Entry 4GHG (X-ray diffraction, 1.50 A resolution); this record covers chains B and D of the 4 polymer chains in the assembly.

[Chain B (and D)]
Molecule: Homoprotocatechuate 2,3-dioxygenase
From: Brevibacterium fuscum
Notes: EC 1.13.11.15; chain D of this document is another copy of the same molecule, construct and numbering; everything in this record applies to it too
UniProtKB: Q45135 (Q45135_9MICO); residues 1-365 here = UniProt positions 1-365
Sequence (365 residues; each row starts with the number of its first residue):
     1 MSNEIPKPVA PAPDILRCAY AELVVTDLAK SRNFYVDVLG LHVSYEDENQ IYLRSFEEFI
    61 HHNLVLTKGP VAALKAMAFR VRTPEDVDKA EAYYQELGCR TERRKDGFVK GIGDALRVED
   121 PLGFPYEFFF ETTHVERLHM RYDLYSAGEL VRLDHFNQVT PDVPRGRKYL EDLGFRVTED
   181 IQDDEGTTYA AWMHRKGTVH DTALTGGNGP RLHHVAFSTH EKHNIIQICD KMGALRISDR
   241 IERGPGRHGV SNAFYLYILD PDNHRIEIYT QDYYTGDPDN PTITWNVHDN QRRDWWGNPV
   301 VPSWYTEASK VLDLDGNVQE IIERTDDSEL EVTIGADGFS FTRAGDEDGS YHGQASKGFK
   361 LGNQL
Not modelled in the structure: 1-2, 363-365
Bound ions: Fe2+: H155, H214, E267; Ca2+: D184, E185
What the authors report for this chain:
  - binding site for 2-(3,4-dihydroxyphenyl)acetic acid: H248, Y257
  - catalytic residues: H200 (citing earlier work)
  - catalytic residues: Y257 (proposed by the authors, not directly observed)

[How chain B and chain D interact]
Pairs across the interface - 79 pairs, chain B then chain D:
  K222(B) - I226(D)
  I226(B) - K222(D)
  I226(B) - I226(D)  hydrophobic
  I226(B) - F254(D)  hydrophobic
  I226(B) - W296(D)  hydrophobic
  C229(B) - W296(D)
  D230(B) - R247(D)  salt bridge
  D230(B) - W295(D)  hydrogen bond (backbone-side chain)
  D230(B) - W296(D)  hydrogen bond
  G233(B) - Q291(D)  hydrogen bond (backbone-side chain)
  G233(B) - W295(D)
  A234(B) - W295(D)
  R236(B) - W285(D)
  R236(B) - D289(D)  salt bridge
  R236(B) - Q291(D)
  R236(B) - T342(D)  hydrogen bond (side chain-backbone)
  R236(B) - R343(D)  hydrogen bond (backbone-side chain)
  I237(B) - R343(D)
  S238(B) - Q291(D)  hydrogen bond
  S238(B) - W295(D)
  S238(B) - W296(D)
  S238(B) - T342(D)
  S238(B) - K357(D)  hydrogen bond (backbone-side chain)
  D239(B) - T342(D)
  D239(B) - R343(D)  salt bridge
  D239(B) - G349(D)
  I241(B) - W296(D)  hydrophobic
  I241(B) - K357(D)  hydrogen bond (backbone-side chain)
  G244(B) - N298(D)  hydrogen bond (backbone-side chain)
  P245(B) - W296(D)
  R247(B) - D230(D)  salt bridge
  F254(B) - I226(D)  hydrophobic
  W285(B) - R236(D)
  D289(B) - R236(D)  salt bridge
  Q291(B) - G233(D)  hydrogen bond (side chain-backbone)
  Q291(B) - R236(D)
  Q291(B) - S238(D)  hydrogen bond
  W295(B) - D230(D)  hydrogen bond (side chain-backbone)
  W295(B) - G233(D)
  W295(B) - A234(D)
  W295(B) - S238(D)
  W296(B) - I226(D)  hydrophobic
  W296(B) - C229(D)
  W296(B) - D230(D)  hydrogen bond
  W296(B) - S238(D)
  W296(B) - I241(D)  hydrophobic
  W296(B) - P245(D)
  N298(B) - G244(D)  hydrogen bond (side chain-backbone)
  P299(B) - F359(D)  hydrophobic
  V301(B) - K357(D)
  V301(B) - F359(D)  hydrophobic
  P302(B) - G358(D)
  T342(B) - R236(D)  hydrogen bond (backbone-side chain)
  T342(B) - S238(D)
  T342(B) - D239(D)
  R343(B) - R236(D)  hydrogen bond (side chain-backbone)
  R343(B) - I237(D)
  R343(B) - D239(D)  salt bridge
  G349(B) - D239(D)
  Q354(B) - G362(D)
  K357(B) - S238(D)  hydrogen bond (side chain-backbone)
  K357(B) - I241(D)  hydrogen bond (side chain-backbone)
  K357(B) - V301(D)
  G358(B) - P302(D)
  G358(B) - L361(D)
  G358(B) - G362(D)  hydrogen bond (backbone-backbone)
  F359(B) - P299(D)  hydrophobic
  F359(B) - V301(D)  hydrophobic
  F359(B) - F359(D)  hydrophobic
  F359(B) - K360(D)
  F359(B) - G362(D)
  K360(B) - F359(D)
  K360(B) - K360(D)  hydrogen bond (backbone-backbone)
  K360(B) - L361(D)
  K360(B) - G362(D)
  L361(B) - K360(D)
  G362(B) - Q354(D)
  G362(B) - G358(D)  hydrogen bond (backbone-backbone)
  G362(B) - K360(D)
Also at the interface, not in a pair above, chain B (40 interface residues in all): E242, G297, V300, D348, Y351, A355
Also at the interface, not in a pair above, chain D (40 interface residues in all): E242, G297, V300, D348, Y351, A355

[Summary]
The chain B/chain D interface involves 40 residues from each chain; the contacts include 21 hydrogen bonds and
6 salt bridges. Polar contacts include D230(B)-R247(D), R236(B)-D289(D) and D239(B)-R343(D). The Fe2+ site is
built by H155(B), H214(B) and E267(B). From the paper: catalytic residues H200(B) and Y257(B); a binding site
for 2-(3,4-dihydroxyphenyl)acetic acid at H248(B) and Y257(B).
Both chains are Homoprotocatechuate 2,3-dioxygenase (Brevibacterium fuscum). Entry 4GHG (Structure of
Homoprotocatechuate 2,3-Dioxygenase from B.fuscum in complex with HPCA at 1.50 Ang resolution) was determined
by X-ray diffraction, deposited together with 4GHC, 4GHD, 4GHE, 4GHF and 4GHH.
